6SC6 - chains A and C of the 3 polymer chains in the assembly; structure by X-ray diffraction, 2.25 A resolution.

== Chain A ==
Name: E3 ubiquitin-protein ligase RNF31
From: Homo sapiens
Notes: EC 2.3.2.31
UniProt: Q96EP0 (RNF31_HUMAN); residue numbers follow UniProt; this construct covers 697-1072
Chain sequence (376 residues; row label = number of the first residue in the row):
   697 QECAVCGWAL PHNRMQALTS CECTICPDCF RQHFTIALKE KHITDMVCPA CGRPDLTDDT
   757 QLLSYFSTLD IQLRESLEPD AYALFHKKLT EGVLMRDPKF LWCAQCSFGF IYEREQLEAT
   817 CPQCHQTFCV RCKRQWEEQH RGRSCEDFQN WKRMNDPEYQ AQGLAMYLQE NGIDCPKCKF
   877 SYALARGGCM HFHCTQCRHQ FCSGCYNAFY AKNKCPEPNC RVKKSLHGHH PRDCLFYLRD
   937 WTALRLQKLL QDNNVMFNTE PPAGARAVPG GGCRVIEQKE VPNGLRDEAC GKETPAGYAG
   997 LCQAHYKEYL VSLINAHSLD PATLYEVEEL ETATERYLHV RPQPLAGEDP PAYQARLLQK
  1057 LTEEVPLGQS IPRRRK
Unresolved in the structure: 959-967, 1071-1072
Bound ions: Zn2+ site 1: Cys699, Cys702, Cys722, Cys725; Zn2+ site 2: Cys717, Cys719, Cys744, Cys747; Zn2+ site 3: Cys799, Cys802, Cys817, Cys820; Zn2+ site 4: Cys825, Cys828, His836, Cys841; Zn2+ site 5: Cys871, Cys874, Cys890, Cys893; Zn2+ site 6: Cys898, Cys901, His926, Cys930; Zn2+ site 7: Cys911, Cys916, His923, His925; Zn2+ site 8: Cys969, Cys986, Cys998, His1001
Curated features (UniProtKB/Swiss-Prot):
  - zinc finger: Cys699 to Arg749 (RING-type 1), Ala779 to Cys841 (IBR-type), Cys871 to Cys901 (RING-type 2)
  - active site: Cys885
  - binding site (Zn(2+)): Cys699, Cys702, Cys717, Cys719, Cys722, Cys725, Cys744, Cys747, Cys799, Cys802, Cys817, Cys820, Cys825, Cys828, His836, Cys841, Cys871, Cys874, Cys890, Cys893 and 4 more in UniProt
  - cross-link ((Microbial infection) Glycyl lysine isopeptide (Lys-Gly)): Lys735 (interchain with G-Cter in ubiquitin), Lys783 (interchain with G-Cter in ubiquitin), Lys875 (interchain with G-Cter in ubiquitin)
  - mutagenesis: Cys699 (C699S: Abolishes polyubiquitination activity of LUBAC; when associated with S-702), Cys702 (C702S: Abolishes polyubiquitination activity of LUBAC; when associated with S-699), Lys735 (K735R: Reduced ubiquitination; when associated with R-783 and R-875), Lys783 (K783R: Reduced ubiquitination; when associated with R-735 and R-875), Cys871 (C871S: Abolishes polyubiquitination activity of LUBAC; when associated with S-874), Cys874 (C874S: Abolishes polyubiquitination activity of LUBAC; when associated with S-871), Lys875 (K875R: Reduced ubiquitination; when associated with R-735 and R-783), Cys885 (C885A: Abolished E3 ubiquitin-protein ligase activity and ability to promote formation of the bacterial ubiquitin coat; when associated with A-935 and A-983), Arg935 (R935A: Abolished E3 ubiquitin-protein ligase activity and ability to promote formation of the bacterial ubiquitin coat; when associated with A-885 and A-983), Asp983 (D983A: Abolished E3 ubiquitin-protein ligase activity and ability to promote formation of the bacterial ubiquitin coat; when associated with A-885 and A-935)
What the authors report for this chain:
  - catalytic residues: Cys885 (citing earlier work)

== Chain C ==
Name: Single domain antibody
From: synthetic construct
Notes: antibody fragment or engineered binder
Chain sequence (120 residues; each row starts with the number of its first residue):
     1 EVQLLESGGG LVQPGGSLRL SCAASGFTFR GYSMAWVRQA PGKGLEWVST ISPIGTYTYY
    61 ADSVKGRFTI SRDNSKNTLY LQMNSLRAED TAVYYCAKGS YSRGTPFDYW GQGTLVTVSS
Disulfide bonds: Cys22-Cys96

== How chain A and chain C interact ==
Residue-residue contacts - 29 pairs, chain A then chain C:
  Arg770(A) with Tyr101(C)
  Pro775(A) with Tyr32(C)
  Tyr778(A) with Tyr101(C), hydrophobic
  His782(A) with Tyr101(C)
  Thr786(A) with Arg30(C), hydrogen bond; Ile54(C)
  Arg792(A) with Thr56(C); Tyr57(C), hydrogen bond
  Asp793(A) with Ser52(C), hydrogen bond; Pro53(C); Ile54(C), hydrogen bond (side chain-backbone); Gly55(C), hydrogen bond (side chain-backbone); Thr56(C), hydrogen bond (backbone-side chain); Tyr57(C), hydrogen bond (backbone-side chain)
  Pro794(A) with Tyr57(C)
  Lys795(A) with Tyr57(C); Tyr59(C), hydrogen bond
  Phe796(A) with Tyr101(C)
  Trp798(A) with Ser100(C); Ser102(C); Thr105(C); Pro106(C), hydrophobic
  Cys802(A) with Arg103(C), hydrogen bond (backbone-side chain)
  Ser803(A) with Arg103(C); Gly104(C), hydrogen bond (backbone-backbone)
  Phe804(A) with Arg103(C)
  Gln819(A) with Arg103(C)
  Cys874(A) with Ser120(C)
  Gln892(A) with Ala88(C)
Other interface residues (no listed pair), chain A (22 interface residues in all): Ala779, Lys783, Lys873, Phe876, Cys893
Other interface residues (no listed pair), chain C (21 interface residues in all): Gly31, Glu89, Thr91
Interface features reported in the paper:
  - epitope / paratope residues, chain A: Arg792(A), Asp793(A), Ser803(A)
  - epitope / paratope residues, chain C: Ser52(C), Ile54(C), Thr56(C), Tyr59(C), Ser100(C), Tyr101(C), Ser102(C), Arg103(C), Thr105(C)

== Summary ==
22 residues of chain A face 21 of chain C across their interface, with 10 hydrogen bonds. Polar contacts
include Thr786(A)-Arg30(C), Arg792(A)-Tyr57(C) and Asp793(A)-Ser52(C). Curated annotation (UniProt) lists
active-site residue Cys885(A), 24 Zn2+-binding residues and 10 mutagenesis sites on chain A. The paper reports
the catalytic residue Cys885(A); epitope/paratope residues Arg792(A), Asp793(A) and Ser52(C) among others.
Here chain A is E3 ubiquitin-protein ligase RNF31 (Homo sapiens) and chain C is Single domain antibody
(synthetic construct). Entry 6SC6 (dAb3/HOIP-RBR apo structure) was determined by X-ray diffraction together
with 6SC5, 6SC7, 6SC8, 6SC9 and 6T2J from the same study.
